PDB entry 9CI2 | electron microscopy, 2.90 A resolution | chains C and E of the 16 polymer chains in the assembly

== Chain C (and E) ==
Name: Rubisco large subunit
From: Anthoceros agrestis
Notes: chain E of this document is another copy of the same molecule, construct and numbering; everything in this record applies to it too
Sequence (475 residues; each row starts with the number of its first residue):
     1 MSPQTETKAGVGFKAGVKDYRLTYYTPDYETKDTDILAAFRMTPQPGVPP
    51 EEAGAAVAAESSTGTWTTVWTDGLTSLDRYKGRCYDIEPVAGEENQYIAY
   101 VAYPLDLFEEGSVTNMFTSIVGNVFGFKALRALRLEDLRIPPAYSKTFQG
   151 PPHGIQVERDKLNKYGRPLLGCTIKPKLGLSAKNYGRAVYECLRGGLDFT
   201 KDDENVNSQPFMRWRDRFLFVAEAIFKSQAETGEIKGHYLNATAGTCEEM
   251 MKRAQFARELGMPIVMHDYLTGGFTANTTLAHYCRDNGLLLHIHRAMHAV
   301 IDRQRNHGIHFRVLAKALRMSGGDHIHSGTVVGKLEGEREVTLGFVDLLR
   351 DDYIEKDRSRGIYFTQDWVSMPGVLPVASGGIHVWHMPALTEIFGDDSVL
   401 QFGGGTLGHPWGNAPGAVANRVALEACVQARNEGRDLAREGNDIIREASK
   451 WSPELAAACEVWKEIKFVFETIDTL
Disordered / not traced: 1-21, 74-75
Modified residues: K201 (lysine nz-carboxylic acid; KCX)
Metal / ion sites: Mg2+: K201, D203, E204 (together with 2-carboxyarabinitol-1,5-diphosphate)
Residues lining bound ligands: 2-carboxyarabinitol-1,5-diphosphate (CAP): T173, K175, K177, K201, D203, E204, H294, R295, H327, K334, L335, S379, G380, G381, G403, G404

== Interface between chain C and chain E ==
Pairs across the interface (6):
  K183(C) - D160(E)
  K183(C) - Y165(E)  hydrogen bond
  R213(C) - R285(E)
  R215(C) - D286(E)  hydrogen bond (side chain-backbone)
  D216(C) - V157(E)
  K252(C) - D286(E)  salt bridge
Other interface residues (no listed pair), chain E (8 interface residues in all): R258, N287, G288

== Overview ==
5 residues of chain C and 8 residues of chain E are in contact, with 2 hydrogen bonds and 1 salt bridge. Polar
pairs include K252(C)-D286(E), K183(C)-Y165(E) and R215(C)-D286(E). Chain C binds
2-carboxyarabinitol-1,5-diphosphate. The Mg2+ site is built by K201(C), D203(C) and E204(C).
Both chains are Rubisco large subunit (Anthoceros agrestis). Entry 9CI2 (Anthoceros agrestis Rubisco octamer
core complexed with small subunits and Arabidopsis thaliana BSD2) was determined by electron microscopy
together with 9CHZ, 9CI1 and 9CK5 from the same study.
